3LRR - chains B and D of the 4 polymer chains in the assembly; structure by X-ray diffraction, 2.15 A resolution.

[Chain B]
Name: Probable ATP-dependent RNA helicase DDX58
Organism: Homo sapiens
Notes: EC 3.6.1.-; fragment: RIG-I CTD to 923)
UniProtKB: O95786 (DDX58_HUMAN); residues 803-923 here = UniProt positions 803-923
Amino-acid sequence (121 residues; numbered 803 to 923; the number before each row is that of its first residue):
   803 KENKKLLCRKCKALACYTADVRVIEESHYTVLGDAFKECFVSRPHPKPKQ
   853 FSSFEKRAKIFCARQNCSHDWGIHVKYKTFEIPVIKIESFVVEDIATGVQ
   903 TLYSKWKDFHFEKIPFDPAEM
Sequence notes: engineered mutation Ser-829 (Cys in O95786)
Metal / ion sites: Zn2+: Cys-810, Cys-813, Cys-864, Cys-869
Reported in the primary citation:
  - binding site for the 12-nt RNA strand: His-847, Lys-858, Lys-861, Lys-888
  - binding site for the 12-nt RNA strand (chain D): Phe-853
  - mutagenesis - H847E/K861E, K858E, K861E, K888E: abolished binding to 5' ppp dsRNA
  - mutagenesis - K858E, K861E, K888E: abolished binding to ssRNA
  - mutagenesis - K888E: abolished binding to blunt-end dsRNA
  - mutagenesis - H830A, H847E, K858E, K861E: decreased binding to blunt-ended dsRNA
  - mutagenesis - H847E, K909E: decreased binding to 5' ppp dsRNA
  - mutagenesis - H847E: decreased binding to ssRNA
  - mutagenesis - H847E/K861E, F853S, K909E: abolished binding to blunt-ended dsRNA
  - mutagenesis - K907E: abolished binding to all three forms of RNA
  - mutagenesis - K909E: abolished binding to 5' ppp ssRNA
  - mutagenesis - K849E, K851E: decreased binding to all three forms of RNA
  - mutagenesis - C829S, D872A: unchanged binding to RNA
  - mutagenesis - F853S: decreased binding to triphosphorylated RNA
  - mutagenesis - F853S, K888E: abolished signaling in response to blunt-ended dsRNA
  - mutagenesis - H847E, K861E: unchanged signaling in response to blunt-ended dsRNA
  - mutagenesis - K858E: decreased signaling in response to blunt-ended dsRNA
  - mutagenesis - K907E, K909E: abolished signaling in response to all three forms of RNA
  - mutagenesis - K851E: unchanged signaling in response to blunt-end dsRNA, 5' ppp dsRNA or ssRNA
  - mutagenesis - C829S/H830A, D872A: unchanged signaling in response to any of the three forms of RNA tested
  - mutagenesis - H830A: unchanged binding to 5' ppp dsRNA
  - mutagenesis - K858E, K861E, K888E: abolished signaling in response to 5' ppp dsRNA
  - mutagenesis - H847E, F853S: decreased signaling in response to 5' ppp dsRNA

[Chain D]
Molecule: 12-nt RNA strand
Sequence (12 nucleotides; numbered 1 to 12; the number before each row is that of its first residue):
     1 XUAUAUAUAUAU
Modified / non-standard residues: ATP (adenosine-5'-triphosphate) at position 1

[Chain B / chain D interface]
Contacting residue pairs (18):
  Ser-829(B) / U2(D)  sugar contact
  His-830(B) / ATP_1(D)
  His-830(B) / U2(D)  sugar contact
  His-847(B) / ATP_1(D)
  Lys-849(B) / ATP_1(D)
  Phe-853(B) / ATP_1(D)
  Lys-858(B) / ATP_1(D)
  Lys-861(B) / ATP_1(D)
  Asp-872(B) / ATP_1(D)
  Gly-874(B) / ATP_1(D)
  Ile-875(B) / ATP_1(D)
  Val-886(B) / ATP_1(D)
  Ile-887(B) / ATP_1(D)
  Lys-888(B) / ATP_1(D)
  Lys-888(B) / U2(D)  phosphate contact
  Lys-907(B) / A3(D)  phosphate contact
  Lys-907(B) / U4(D)  salt bridge to the phosphate
  Trp-908(B) / U2(D)  phosphate contact
Interface residues without a listed pair, chain B (17 interface residues in all): Ile-889, Lys-909

[Overview]
17 residues of chain B face 4 of chain D across their interface; the contacts include 1 salt bridge. Its one
salt-bridged contact is Lys-907(B)/U4(D). The paper reports a binding site for the 12-nt RNA strand at
His-847(B), Lys-858(B) and Lys-861(B) among others; H847E/K861E, K858E and K861E of chain B, among others,
abolish binding to 5' ppp dsRNA; 14 substitutions were tested in all.
Here chain B is Probable ATP-dependent RNA helicase DDX58 (Homo sapiens) and chain D is a 12-nt RNA strand.
Entry 3LRR (Crystal structure of human RIG-I CTD bound to a 12 bp AU rich 5' ppp dsRNA) was determined by
X-ray diffraction together with 3LRN from the same study.
